6ZYX - chains C and Y of the 10 polymer chains in the assembly; structure by electron microscopy, 4.30 A resolution (low resolution: residue-level contacts below are approximate; hydrogen-bond / salt-bridge calls are withheld).

# Chain C
Name: Dynein heavy chain, outer arm protein
Source organism: Tetrahymena thermophila CU428
UniProt: Q22A67 (Q22A67_TETTS); residue numbers follow UniProt; this construct covers 1-4620
Chain sequence (4620 residues; numbered 1 to 4620; the number before each row is that of its first residue):
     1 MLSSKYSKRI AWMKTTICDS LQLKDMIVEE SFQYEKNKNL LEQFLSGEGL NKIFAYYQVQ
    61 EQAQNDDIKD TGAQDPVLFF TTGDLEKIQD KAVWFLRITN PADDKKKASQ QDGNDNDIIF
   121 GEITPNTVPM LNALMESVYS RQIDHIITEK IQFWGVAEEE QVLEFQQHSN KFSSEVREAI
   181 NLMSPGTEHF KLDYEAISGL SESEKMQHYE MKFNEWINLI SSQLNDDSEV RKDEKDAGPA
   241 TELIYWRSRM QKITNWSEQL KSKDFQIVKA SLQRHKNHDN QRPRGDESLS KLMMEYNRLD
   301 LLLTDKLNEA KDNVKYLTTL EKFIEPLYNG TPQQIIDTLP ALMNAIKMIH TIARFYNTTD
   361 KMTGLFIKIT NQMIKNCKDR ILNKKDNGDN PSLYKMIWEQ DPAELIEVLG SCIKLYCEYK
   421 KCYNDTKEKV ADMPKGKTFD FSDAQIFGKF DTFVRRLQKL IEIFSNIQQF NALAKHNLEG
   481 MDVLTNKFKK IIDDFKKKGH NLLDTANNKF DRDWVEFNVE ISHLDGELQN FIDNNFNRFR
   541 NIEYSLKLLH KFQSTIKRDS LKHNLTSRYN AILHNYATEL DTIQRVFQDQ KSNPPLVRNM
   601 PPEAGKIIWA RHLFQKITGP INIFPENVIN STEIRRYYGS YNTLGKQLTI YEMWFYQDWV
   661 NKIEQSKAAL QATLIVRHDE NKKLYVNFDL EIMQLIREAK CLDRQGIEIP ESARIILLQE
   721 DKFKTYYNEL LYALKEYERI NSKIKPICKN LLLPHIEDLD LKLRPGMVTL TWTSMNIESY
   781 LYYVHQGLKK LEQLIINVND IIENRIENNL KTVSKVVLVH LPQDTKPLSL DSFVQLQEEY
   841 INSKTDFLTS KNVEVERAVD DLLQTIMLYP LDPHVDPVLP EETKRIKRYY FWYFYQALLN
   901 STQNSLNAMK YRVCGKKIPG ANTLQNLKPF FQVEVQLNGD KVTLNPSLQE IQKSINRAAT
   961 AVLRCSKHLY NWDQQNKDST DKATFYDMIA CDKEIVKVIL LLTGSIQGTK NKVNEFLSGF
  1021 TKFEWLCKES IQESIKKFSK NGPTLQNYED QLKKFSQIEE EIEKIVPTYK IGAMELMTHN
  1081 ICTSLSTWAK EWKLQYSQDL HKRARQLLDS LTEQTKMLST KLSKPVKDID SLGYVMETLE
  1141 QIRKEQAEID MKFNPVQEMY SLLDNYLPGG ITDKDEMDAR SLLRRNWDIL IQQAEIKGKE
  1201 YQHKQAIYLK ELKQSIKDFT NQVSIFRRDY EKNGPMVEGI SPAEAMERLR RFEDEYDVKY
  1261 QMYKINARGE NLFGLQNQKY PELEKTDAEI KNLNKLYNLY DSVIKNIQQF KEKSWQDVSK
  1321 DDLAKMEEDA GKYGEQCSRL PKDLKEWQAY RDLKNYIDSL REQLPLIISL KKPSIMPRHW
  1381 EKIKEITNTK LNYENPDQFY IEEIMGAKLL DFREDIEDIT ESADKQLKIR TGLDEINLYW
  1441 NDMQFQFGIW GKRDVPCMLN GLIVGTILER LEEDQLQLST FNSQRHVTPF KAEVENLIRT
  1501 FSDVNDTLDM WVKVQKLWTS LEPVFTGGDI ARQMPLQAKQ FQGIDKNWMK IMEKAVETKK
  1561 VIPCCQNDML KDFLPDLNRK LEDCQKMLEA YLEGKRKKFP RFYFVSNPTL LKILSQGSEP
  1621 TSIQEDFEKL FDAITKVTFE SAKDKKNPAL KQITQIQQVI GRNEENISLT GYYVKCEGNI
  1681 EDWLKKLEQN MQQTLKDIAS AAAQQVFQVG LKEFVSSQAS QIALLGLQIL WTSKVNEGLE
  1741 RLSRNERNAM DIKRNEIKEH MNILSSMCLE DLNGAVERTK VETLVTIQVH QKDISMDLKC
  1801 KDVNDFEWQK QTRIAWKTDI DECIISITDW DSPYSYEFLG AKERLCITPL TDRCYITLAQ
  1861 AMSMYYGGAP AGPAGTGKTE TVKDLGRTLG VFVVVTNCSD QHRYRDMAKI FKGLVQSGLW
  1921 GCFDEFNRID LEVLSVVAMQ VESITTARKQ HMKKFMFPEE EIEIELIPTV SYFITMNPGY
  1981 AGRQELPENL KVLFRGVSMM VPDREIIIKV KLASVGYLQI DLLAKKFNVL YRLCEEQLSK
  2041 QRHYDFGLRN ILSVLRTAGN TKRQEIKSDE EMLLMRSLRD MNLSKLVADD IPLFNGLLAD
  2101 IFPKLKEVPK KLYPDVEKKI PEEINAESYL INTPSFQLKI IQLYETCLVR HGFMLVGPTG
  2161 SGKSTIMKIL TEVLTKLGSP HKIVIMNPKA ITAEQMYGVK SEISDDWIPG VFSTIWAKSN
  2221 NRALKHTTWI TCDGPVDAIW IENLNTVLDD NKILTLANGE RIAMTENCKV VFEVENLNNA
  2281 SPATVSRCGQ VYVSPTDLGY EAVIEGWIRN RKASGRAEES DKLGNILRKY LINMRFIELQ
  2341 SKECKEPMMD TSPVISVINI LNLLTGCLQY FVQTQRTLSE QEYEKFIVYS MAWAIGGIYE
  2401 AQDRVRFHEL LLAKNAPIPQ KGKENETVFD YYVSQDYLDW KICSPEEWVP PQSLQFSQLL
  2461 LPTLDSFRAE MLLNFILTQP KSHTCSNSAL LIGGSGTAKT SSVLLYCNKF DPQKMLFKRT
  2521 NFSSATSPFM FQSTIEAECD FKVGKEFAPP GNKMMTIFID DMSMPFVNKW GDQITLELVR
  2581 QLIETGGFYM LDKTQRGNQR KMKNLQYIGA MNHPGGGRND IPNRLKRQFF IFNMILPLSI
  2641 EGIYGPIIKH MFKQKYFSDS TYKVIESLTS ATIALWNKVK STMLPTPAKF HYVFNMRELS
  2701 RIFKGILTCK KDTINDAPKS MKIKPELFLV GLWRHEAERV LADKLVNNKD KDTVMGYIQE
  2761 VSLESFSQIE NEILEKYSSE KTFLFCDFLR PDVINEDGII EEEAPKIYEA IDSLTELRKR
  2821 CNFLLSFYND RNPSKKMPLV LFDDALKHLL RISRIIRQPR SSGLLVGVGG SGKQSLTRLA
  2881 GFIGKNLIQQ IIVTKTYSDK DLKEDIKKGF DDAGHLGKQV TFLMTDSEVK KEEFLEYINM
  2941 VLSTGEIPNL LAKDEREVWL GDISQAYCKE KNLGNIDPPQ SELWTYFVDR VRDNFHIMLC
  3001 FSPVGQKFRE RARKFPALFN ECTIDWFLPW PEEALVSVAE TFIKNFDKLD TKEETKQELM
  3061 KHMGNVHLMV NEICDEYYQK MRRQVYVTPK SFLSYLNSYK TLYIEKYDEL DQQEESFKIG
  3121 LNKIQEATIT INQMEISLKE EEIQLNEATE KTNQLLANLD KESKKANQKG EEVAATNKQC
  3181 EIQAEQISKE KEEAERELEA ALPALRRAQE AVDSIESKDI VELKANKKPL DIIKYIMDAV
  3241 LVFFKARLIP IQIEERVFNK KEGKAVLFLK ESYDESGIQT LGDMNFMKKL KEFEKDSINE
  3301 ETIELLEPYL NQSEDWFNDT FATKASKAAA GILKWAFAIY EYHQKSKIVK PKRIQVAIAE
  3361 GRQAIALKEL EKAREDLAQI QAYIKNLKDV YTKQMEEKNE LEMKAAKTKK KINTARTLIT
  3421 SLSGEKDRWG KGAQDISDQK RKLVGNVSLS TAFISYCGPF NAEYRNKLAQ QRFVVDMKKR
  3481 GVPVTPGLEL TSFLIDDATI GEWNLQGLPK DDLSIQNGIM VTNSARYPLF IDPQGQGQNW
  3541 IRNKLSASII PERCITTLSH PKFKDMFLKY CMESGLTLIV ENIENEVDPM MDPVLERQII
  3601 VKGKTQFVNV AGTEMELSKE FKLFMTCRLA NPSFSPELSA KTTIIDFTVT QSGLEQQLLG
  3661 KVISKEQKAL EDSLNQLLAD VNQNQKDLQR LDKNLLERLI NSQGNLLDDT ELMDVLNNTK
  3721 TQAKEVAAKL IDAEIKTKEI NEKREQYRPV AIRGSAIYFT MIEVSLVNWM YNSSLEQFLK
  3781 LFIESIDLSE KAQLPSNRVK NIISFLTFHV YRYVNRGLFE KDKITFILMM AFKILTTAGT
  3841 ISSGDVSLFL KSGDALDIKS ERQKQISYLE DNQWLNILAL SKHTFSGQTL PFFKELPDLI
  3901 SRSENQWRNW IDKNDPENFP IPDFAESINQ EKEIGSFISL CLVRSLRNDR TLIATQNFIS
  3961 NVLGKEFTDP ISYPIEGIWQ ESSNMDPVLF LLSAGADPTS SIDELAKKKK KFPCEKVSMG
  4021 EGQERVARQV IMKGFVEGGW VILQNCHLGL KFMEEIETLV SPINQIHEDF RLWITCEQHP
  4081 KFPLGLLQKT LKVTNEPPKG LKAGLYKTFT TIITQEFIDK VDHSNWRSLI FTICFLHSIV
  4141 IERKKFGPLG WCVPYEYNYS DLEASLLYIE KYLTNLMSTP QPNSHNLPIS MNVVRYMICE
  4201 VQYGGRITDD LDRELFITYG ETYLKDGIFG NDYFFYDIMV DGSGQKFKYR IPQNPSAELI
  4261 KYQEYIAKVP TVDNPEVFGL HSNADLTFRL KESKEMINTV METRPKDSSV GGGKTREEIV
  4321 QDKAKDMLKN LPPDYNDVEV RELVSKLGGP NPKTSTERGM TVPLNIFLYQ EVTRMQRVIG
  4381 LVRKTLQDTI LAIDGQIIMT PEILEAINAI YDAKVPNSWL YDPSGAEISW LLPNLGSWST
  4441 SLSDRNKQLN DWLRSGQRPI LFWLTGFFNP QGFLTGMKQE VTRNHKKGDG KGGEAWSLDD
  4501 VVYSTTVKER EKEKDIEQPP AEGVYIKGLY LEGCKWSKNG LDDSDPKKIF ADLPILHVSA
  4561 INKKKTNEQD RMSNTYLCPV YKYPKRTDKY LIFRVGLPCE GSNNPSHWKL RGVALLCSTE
Not modelled in the structure: 1-1030, 1056-1089, 1311-1329, 1362-4620

# Chain Y
Name: Shulin
Source organism: Tetrahymena thermophila CU428
UniProt: Q22YU3 (Q22YU3_TETTS); the author numbering skips numbers that UniProt does not, so the offset changes along the chain: 1-1110 = UniProt 1-1110; 1177-1266 = UniProt 1111-1200
Chain sequence (1200 residues; numbered 1 to 1266; 66 numbers in that range are skipped by the numbering (no residue carries them; nothing is unmodelled there); the number before each row is that of its first residue):
     1 MFNFFSSANI NQNIPKYSVN DFVFRLKKIE KIVVKEGLDG FLLINGVDSR ENTEYVKLTN
    61 WLFLGNSGLE IEENEYLNQI YSDMIVLIKK GTTHIFIDPE ALNSLQTLIY SIPNVDVFCP
   121 TEKQYEDKDE MELLKMAFFL RVMKPTKKVG ILLGQKDKGK INSIEKWPLI QSYGLEELGV
   181 GFFSMNHEVV DLTLRLNAVY KNYDKFFVSK LIYVVAKRLT GHFNSAAGQL GDMKMHKRNL
   241 ATESQLTEIF RDTYEIEEIS KWVQIRGVNA ALPKPRVLFG KNTSADCSKE PSVAPLKDLK
   301 YSETFHSFHA TFETFDLRTC LRAARTYFLA KGVKEERNLI TLNDDEGVPQ GYELNIDENQ
   361 QYKDQDFLAN LYLSIIIGFN EVMQLITKDY KNMTEEFIQD YIFQKVSKVY AGFQIPESEI
   421 TLDKIQIILK AYNSFGEEVK IDFKDTISFK LTPYFFMVRI EQKNIKSQIL NNTVLGSLVF
   481 AESFILQEGC YLLLTKEIPY FDLWNCQNDY SEKIEKMKKR ILWEPLGKQI SDELPKNRIF
   541 VQTGRKSNYG FDIPIMQASY YMHELGLRIE TQRLGWFILF FKEMKEIQIT QKMNHTWLIF
   601 KVDSNITFNS ISKDTIALEF TGDALEQSFF KIKNYFEENQ IKYEYQVDIP AIFQESQIAK
   661 KQILNQQSQG QKLITMNSIQ NEQFFISYIE SKQLMILNQM KDLKLSAYKN LYEQMQISQA
   721 ITPVENHIGV ILVNGSYCSG KRKFAENLIR FGSDNNLRLH LYKFDLNEMS ELTEKSYLSG
   781 LLKFASEKKI QNTDVIVASV PHFINTKILI DYFSKSEKIS NAFYIRTIAT KININNIYSN
   841 FNKNPVNNVF TYGVEGYSQF LLLDTYNNYD ADVNALNKTL SGVLPGAKIY KIMNNILNPA
   901 LAKDILTSIT FISEQNNLNR LKYSVQYDLL TSNGPSSVVF IPFKLPILRE KIRDLIYKKI
   961 LQNGNQTLVD TIEAEQKIAE FKELNKNSKD PLMIEIIKLK EKIEIQNAQT SDQAIKIDYV
  1021 KGILRYDSKL KEGLEEITIT PNYFIERTVK GVDAKEFTEE LNGVSFKNVK YTGITNSIIN
  1081 DMGFVFAGKN LNKEKLLELL YKLVKPLNKQ
  1177 KLRQRKDLTE EEIVDIQFRN RGEGLENGEF YDGQFWRNIQ GLILPHHPKK DEFIEEYLKQ
  1237 EEVRINQINE QLQQEWETWK QVYDKIHLDK
Not modelled in the structure: 666-680, 965-1012, 1197-1266
Residues lining bound ligands: GTP (guanosine-5'-triphosphate): Cys738, Ser739, Gly740, Lys741, Arg742, Lys743, Asn833, Asn835, Asp864, Tyr866, Asn894, Asn895, Lys1021, Thr1038, Tyr1043, Ile1045, Arg1047

# How chain C and chain Y interact
Residue-residue contacts (24):
  Tyr1201(C) - Phe2(Y)
  Gln1202(C) - Met1(Y)
  Gln1202(C) - Phe2(Y)
  Gln1202(C) - Asn3(Y)
  His1203(C) - Asp232(Y)
  Gln1205(C) - Met1(Y)
  Leu1209(C) - Ile249(Y)
  Leu1209(C) - Asp252(Y)
  Lys1213(C) - Arg251(Y)
  Lys1213(C) - Asp252(Y)
  Ile1216(C) - Ile259(Y)
  Asn1271(C) - Asn11(Y)
  Leu1272(C) - Phe2(Y)
  Phe1273(C) - Phe5(Y)
  Gly1274(C) - Phe5(Y)
  Gly1274(C) - Arg218(Y)
  Leu1275(C) - Thr253(Y)
  Gln1276(C) - Arg218(Y)
  Gln1276(C) - Arg318(Y)
  Gln1278(C) - Ile259(Y)
  Pro1281(C) - Glu75(Y)
  Glu1284(C) - Tyr76(Y)
  Ala1288(C) - Tyr76(Y)
  Lys1342(C) - Lys128(Y)
Interface residues without a listed pair, chain C (23 interface residues in all): Tyr1208, Lys1210, Leu1212, Lys1285, Asp1343
Interface residues without a listed pair, chain Y (20 interface residues in all): His222, Glu248, Glu255, Ile256

# Overview
The interface between chain C and chain Y involves 23 residues on one side and 20 on the other. Chain Y binds
GTP.
Here chain C is Dynein heavy chain, outer arm protein and chain Y is Shulin, both from Tetrahymena thermophila
CU428. Entry 6ZYX (Outer Dynein Arm-Shulin complex - Shulin region from Tetrahymena thermophila) was
determined by electron microscopy (same publication as 6ZYY and 6ZYW).
